2J8B - chain A; structure by X-ray diffraction, 1.15 A resolution.

[Chain A]
Protein: CD59 glycoprotein
Organism: Homo sapiens
Notes: fragment: mature polypeptide, residues 26-103
Reference sequence: P13987 (CD59_HUMAN); residues 1-78 here correspond to UniProt positions 26-103 (UniProt number = residue number + 25)
Amino-acid sequence (79 residues; numbered 0 to 78; the number before each row is that of its first residue; numbering starts at 0):
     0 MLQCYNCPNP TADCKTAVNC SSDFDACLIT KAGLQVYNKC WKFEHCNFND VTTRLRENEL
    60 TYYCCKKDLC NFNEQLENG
Disordered / not traced: 78
Curated features (UniProtKB/Swiss-Prot):
  - lipidation: N77 (GPI-anchor amidated asparagine)
  - glycosylation: N18 (N-linked (GlcNAc...) asparagine), K41 (N-linked (Glc) (glycation) lysine), T51 (O-linked (GalNAc...) threonine), T52 (O-linked (GalNAc...) threonine)
Cystine bridges: C3-C26, C6-C13, C19-C39, C45-C63, C64-C69
Reported in the primary citation:
  - conformationally variable residues (side-chain flip): R55

[Summary]
The paper reports conformational variability at R55.
Chain A is CD59 glycoprotein (Homo sapiens); the structure, High resolution structure of human CD59, was
determined by X-ray diffraction together with 2UWR and 2UX2 from the same study.
